Entry 4C27 (X-ray diffraction, 1.95 A resolution); this record covers chain A.

# Chain A
Molecule: Sterol 14-alpha demethylase
From: Trypanosoma cruzi
Notes: EC 1.14.13.70
UniProtKB: Q5I4E1 (CP51_TRYCC); residue numbers follow UniProt; this construct covers 29-481
Amino-acid sequence (467 residues; numbered 21 to 487; the number before each row is that of its first residue):
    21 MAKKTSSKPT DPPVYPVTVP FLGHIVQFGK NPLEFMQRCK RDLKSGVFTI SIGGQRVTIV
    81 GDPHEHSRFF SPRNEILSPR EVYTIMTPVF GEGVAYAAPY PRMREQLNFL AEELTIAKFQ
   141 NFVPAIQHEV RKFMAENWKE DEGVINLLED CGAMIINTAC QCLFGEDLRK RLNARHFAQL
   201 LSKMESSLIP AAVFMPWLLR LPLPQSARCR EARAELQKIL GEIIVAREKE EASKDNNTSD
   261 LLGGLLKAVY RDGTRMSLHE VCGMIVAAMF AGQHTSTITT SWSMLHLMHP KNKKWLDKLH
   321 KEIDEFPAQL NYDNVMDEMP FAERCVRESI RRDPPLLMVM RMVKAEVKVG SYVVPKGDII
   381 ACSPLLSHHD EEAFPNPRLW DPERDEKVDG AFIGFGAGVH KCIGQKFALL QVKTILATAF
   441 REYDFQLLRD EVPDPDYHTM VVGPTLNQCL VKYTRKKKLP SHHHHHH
Not modelled in the structure: 21-28, 252-257, 479-487
Differences from the reference sequence: expression tag (21-28, 482-487)
Ion coordination: heme Fe: Cys422 (together with 26N)
Residues lining bound ligands:
  - 26N (Nalpha-(2-fluoro-4-{4-[4-(trifluoromethyl)phenyl]piperazin-1-yl}benzoyl)-N-pyridin-4-yl-D-tryptophanamide): Ile45, Phe48, Gly49, Ile72, Tyr103, Ile105, Met106, Phe110, Tyr116, Pro210, Ala211, Val213, Phe214, Ala287, Phe290, Ala291, Thr295, Leu356, Met358, Met360, Cys422, Met460, Val461
  - heme (HEM): Phe90, Tyr103, Tyr116, Arg124, Leu127, Leu130, Leu134, Ala288, Ala291, Gly292, Thr295, Ser296, Thr299, Ile350, Pro355, Leu356, Val359, Arg361, Ile413, Gly414, Phe415, Gly416, Val419, His420, Lys421, Cys422, Ile423, Gly424, Phe427, Ala428
Reported in the primary citation:
  - conformationally variable residues (loop rearrangement, side-chain flip): Tyr103, Phe110, Tyr116, Pro216 to Arg228

# In short
Bound to chain A: heme and compound 26N. From the paper: conformational variability at Tyr103, Phe110 and
Tyr116 among others.
Chain A is Sterol 14-alpha demethylase (Trypanosoma cruzi); the structure, Crystal structure of Trypanosoma
cruzi CYP51 bound to the inhibitor
(R)-N-(3-(1H-indol-3-yl)-1-oxo-1-(pyridin-4-ylamino)propan-2-yl)-2-fluoro-4-(4-(4-(trifluoromethyl)phenyl)piperazin-1-yl)benzamide,
was determined by X-ray diffraction, deposited together with 4UVR and 4C28.
